8H7M - chain A; structure by X-ray diffraction, 1.87 A resolution.

[Chain A]
Protein: Nanobody 11A
Source organism: Camelus bactrianus
Notes: antibody fragment or engineered binder
Chain sequence (140 residues; numbered 1 to 140; the number before each row is that of its first residue):
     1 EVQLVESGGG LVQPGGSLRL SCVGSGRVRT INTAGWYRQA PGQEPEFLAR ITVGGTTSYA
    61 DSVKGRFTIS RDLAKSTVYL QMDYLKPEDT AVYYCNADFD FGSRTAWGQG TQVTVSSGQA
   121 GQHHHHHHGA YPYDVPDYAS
Unresolved in the structure: 118-140
Cystine bridges: Cys22-Cys95
Ligand contacts: parathion (WYS): Leu4, Cys22, Gly24, Val28, Arg29, Ile31, Asn32, Thr33, Ala34, Ile51, Thr52, Val53, Arg71, Asp72, Leu73, Ser76, Thr77, Val78, Ala97
What the authors report for this chain:
  - binding site for parathion: Leu4, Cys22, Val28, Arg29, Ile31, Ala34, Val53, Asp72, Leu73, Ser76, Val78, Ala97

[In short]
Bound to chain A: parathion. The paper reports a binding site for parathion at Leu4, Cys22 and Val28 among
others.
Chain A is Nanobody 11A (Camelus bactrianus); the structure, Structure of nanobody 11A in complex with
parathion, was determined by X-ray diffraction (same publication as 8H7I, 8H7N and 8H7R).
